9G0O - chains A and a of the 12 polymer chains in the assembly; structure by electron microscopy, 3.30 A resolution.

[Chain A]
Name: Tubulin beta chain
From: Xenopus borealis
Reference sequence: Q0IIR4 (Q0IIR4_XENTR); residue numbers follow UniProt; this construct covers 1-445
Amino-acid sequence (445 residues; row label = number of the first residue in the row):
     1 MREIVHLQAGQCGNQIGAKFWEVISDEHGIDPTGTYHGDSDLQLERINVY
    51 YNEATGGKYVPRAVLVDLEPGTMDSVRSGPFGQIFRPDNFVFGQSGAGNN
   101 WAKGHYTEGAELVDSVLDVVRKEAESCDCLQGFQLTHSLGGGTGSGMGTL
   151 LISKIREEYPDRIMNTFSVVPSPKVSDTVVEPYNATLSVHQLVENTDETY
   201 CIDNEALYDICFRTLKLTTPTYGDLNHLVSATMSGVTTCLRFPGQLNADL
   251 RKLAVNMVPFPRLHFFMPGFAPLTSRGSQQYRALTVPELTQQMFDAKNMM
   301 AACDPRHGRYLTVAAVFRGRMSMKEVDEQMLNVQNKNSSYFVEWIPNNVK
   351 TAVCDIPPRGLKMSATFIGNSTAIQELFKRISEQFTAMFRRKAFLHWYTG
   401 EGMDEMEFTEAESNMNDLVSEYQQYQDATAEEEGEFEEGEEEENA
Not modelled in the structure: 431-445
Residues lining bound ligands:
  - GDP (guanosine-5'-diphosphate): G10, Q11, C12, Q15, I16, N99, S138, G140, G141, G142, T143, G144, V169, D177, E181, N204, Y222, N226
  - GTP (guanosine-5'-triphosphate): Q245, L246, K252

[Chain a]
Name: Tubulin alpha chain
From: Xenopus borealis
Reference sequence: Q5EB23 (Q5EB23_XENTR); residues 1-449 here = UniProt positions 1-449
Amino-acid sequence (449 residues; numbered 1 to 449; the number before each row is that of its first residue):
     1 MRECLSIHIGQAGVQMGNACWELYCLEHGIQRDGIVSDDHTAAIDSSFGT
    51 FFSETGSGKHVPRAVFVDLEQTVIGEVRTGPYRSLFHPEQLITGKEDAAN
   101 NYARGHYTIGKEIVDTVMDRVRKMADQCSGLQGFLIFHSFGGGTGSGFTS
   151 LLMERLSVDYGKKSKLEFSVYPAPQISTAVVEPYNSILTTHTTLEHSDCA
   201 FMVDNEAIYDICNRNLDIERPTYTNLNRLIGQIVSSITASLRFDGALNVD
   251 LTEFQTNLVPYPRIHFPLVTYSPIISAEKAYHEQLSVPEITNACFEYSNQ
   301 MVKCDPRRGKYMACCLLYRGDVVPKDVNAAIAAIKTRRTIQFVDWCPTGF
   351 KVGINYQPPTVVPGGDLAKVQRAVCMLSNTTAIAEAWARLDHKFDLMYSK
   401 RAFVHWYVGEGMEEGEFSEAREDMAALEKDYEEVGTESGDGGDEEEDEY
Not modelled in the structure: 39-44, 439-449
Construct notes: conflict L5 (Ile in Q5EB23), R32 (Gln in Q5EB23), V36 (Ile in Q5EB23), S37 (Pro in Q5EB23), D39 (Glu in Q5EB23), H40 (Lys in Q5EB23), I44 (Thr in Q5EB23), V77 (Ile in Q5EB23), P81 (His in Q5EB23), T116 (Ser in Q5EB23), M118 (Leu in Q5EB23), T339 (Ser in Q5EB23)
Bound ions: Mg2+: E70, D97 (together with GTP)
Residues lining bound ligands: GTP (guanosine-5'-triphosphate): G10, Q11, A12, Q15, M16, E70, D97, A98, A99, N100, S139, G141, G142, G143, T144, G145, V170, T178, E182, N205, Y223, L226, N227, I230

[Chain A / chain a interface]
Pairs across the interface (74; chain A residue first):
  M1(A) with Q71(a)
  R2(A) with E70(a), salt bridge; T72(a); K95(a); D97(a)
  R46(A) with Q71(a); T72(a)
  P243(A) with E76(a)
  G244(A) with Q11(a), hydrogen bond (backbone-side chain); Q15(a); E76(a)
  Q245(A) with Q11(a), hydrogen bond (backbone-side chain); Q15(a), hydrogen bond (backbone-side chain); Y223(a); T224(a), hydrogen bond
  L246(A) with Q11(a)
  N247(A) with Q11(a), hydrogen bond (backbone-side chain); T72(a), hydrogen bond; V73(a)
  D249(A) with D97(a)
  R251(A) with E96(a), salt bridge; A99(a); R104(a)
  K252(A) with A99(a); N100(a)
  A254(A) with W406(a)
  V255(A) with A99(a); F403(a); W406(a), hydrophobic
  N256(A) with A179(a); V180(a), hydrogen bond (side chain-backbone); F403(a)
  V258(A) with F403(a); H405(a); W406(a), hydrogen bond (backbone-side chain)
  P259(A) with A402(a); F403(a), hydrophobic; H405(a), hydrogen bond (backbone-side chain)
  F260(A) with K400(a); R401(a); A402(a); H405(a)
  P261(A) with H405(a)
  T312(A) with F403(a)
  M321(A) with T222(a)
  S322(A) with R220(a); P221(a), hydrogen bond (side chain-backbone)
  M323(A) with Y209(a); P221(a), hydrogen bond (backbone-backbone); T222(a); Y223(a)
  K324(A) with E206(a), salt bridge; Y209(a); P221(a)
  D327(A) with I176(a); T178(a); Y209(a)
  L331(A) with Q175(a); I176(a), hydrophobic
  E343(A) with L396(a)
  W344(A) with L396(a), hydrophobic; K400(a); A402(a), hydrophobic
  P346(A) with K393(a); M397(a)
  N347(A) with S177(a), hydrogen bond; A179(a), hydrogen bond (side chain-backbone); V180(a)
  V349(A) with S177(a); T178(a); A179(a)
  K350(A) with T178(a), hydrogen bond (side chain-backbone); A179(a)
  T351(A) with T178(a), hydrogen bond (backbone-backbone)
Interface residues without a listed pair, chain A (40 interface residues in all): C129, Q131, M257, E325, N335, I345, N348, T429
Interface residues without a listed pair, chain a (38 interface residues in all): G75, V181, E219

[In short]
Chain A and chain a form an interface of 40 and 38 residues respectively, with 15 hydrogen bonds and 3 salt
bridges. Polar contacts include R2(A)-E70(a), R251(A)-E96(a) and K324(A)-E206(a). GTP is bound between chain A
and chain a. Bound to chain A: GDP.
Chain A is Tubulin beta chain and chain a is Tubulin alpha chain, both from Xenopus borealis; the structure,
Xenopus borealis undecorated microtubule - 14 protofilament, 3-start helix, was determined by electron
microscopy together with 9FVJ, 9G0P, 9G0Q, 9G0R, 9G0S and 9G0T from the same study.
